3RL6 - chains A and B; structure by X-ray diffraction, 2.00 A resolution.

Chain A (and B):
Name: Archaeal asparagine synthetase A
From: Pyrococcus abyssi
Notes: chain B of this document is another copy of the same molecule, construct and numbering; everything in this record applies to it too
UniProtKB: Q9V228 (Q9V228_PYRAB); residues 1-294 here = UniProt positions 1-294
Sequence (294 residues; numbered 1 to 294; the number before each row is that of its first residue):
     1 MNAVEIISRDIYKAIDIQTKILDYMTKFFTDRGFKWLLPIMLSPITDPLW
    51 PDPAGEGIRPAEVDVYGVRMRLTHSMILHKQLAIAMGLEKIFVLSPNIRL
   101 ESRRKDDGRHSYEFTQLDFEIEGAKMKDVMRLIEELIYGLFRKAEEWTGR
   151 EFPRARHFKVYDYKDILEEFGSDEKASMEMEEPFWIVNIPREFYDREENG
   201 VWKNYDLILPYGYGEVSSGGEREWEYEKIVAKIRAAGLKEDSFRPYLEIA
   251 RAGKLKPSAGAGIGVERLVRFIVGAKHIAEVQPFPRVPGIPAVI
Metal / ion sites: Mg2+: Glu215, Ser218 (together with adenosine monophosphate)
Residues lining bound ligands:
  - adenosine monophosphate (AMP): Leu49, Arg99, Glu101, Arg109, His110, Ser111, Phe114, Gln116, Glu215, Val216, Ser217, Ser218, Gly262, Ile263, Gly264, Arg267, Ile278
  - asparagine (ASN): Asp47, Leu49, Ser75, Ile77, Lys80, Arg99, Gln116, Asp118, Tyr194, Asp195, Ser218, Gly219, Gly220, Arg222, Gly260, Ala261, Gly262
What the authors report for this chain:
  - binding site for adenosine monophosphate: Arg99, His110, Ser111, Glu215, Glu266, Arg267
  - Mg2+ coordination: Glu215
  - Mg2+ coordination through a water molecule: Asp52, Asp206
  - binding site for asparagine: Asp47, Ser75, Arg99, Gln116
  - conformationally variable residues (order/disorder transition): Pro51 to Ile58
  - catalytic residues: Arg109 (proposed by the authors, not directly observed)

Interface between chain A and chain B:
Pairs across the interface (126; chain A residue first):
  Ala3(A) with Pro245(B); Ile249(B), hydrophobic
  Val4(A) with Lys254(B)
  Ile6(A) with Met86(B)
  Ile7(A) with Met86(B), hydrophobic; Ile249(B), hydrophobic; Lys254(B)
  Ile11(A) with Met86(B), hydrophobic
  Tyr12(A) with Lys35(B); Gly87(B); Glu89(B)
  Ile15(A) with Lys35(B); Leu37(B), hydrophobic
  Asp16(A) with Lys35(B), salt bridge
  Gln18(A) with Trp36(B), hydrogen bond (side chain-backbone); Leu37(B); Leu38(B)
  Thr19(A) with Thr30(B); Phe34(B); Lys35(B); Trp36(B), hydrogen bond (side chain-backbone)
  Leu22(A) with Trp36(B), hydrophobic
  Asp23(A) with Trp36(B)
  Thr26(A) with Trp36(B)
  Thr30(A) with Thr19(B)
  Phe34(A) with Thr19(B)
  Lys35(A) with Tyr12(B), hydrogen bond; Ile15(B); Asp16(B); Thr19(B)
  Trp36(A) with Gln18(B), hydrogen bond (backbone-side chain); Thr19(B), hydrogen bond (backbone-side chain); Leu22(B), hydrophobic; Asp23(B); Thr26(B); Trp36(B), hydrophobic; Leu94(B), hydrophobic
  Leu37(A) with Ile15(B), hydrophobic; Gln18(B)
  Leu38(A) with Gln18(B); Val265(B), hydrophobic; Glu266(B)
  Pro39(A) with Pro96(B), hydrophobic; Thr115(B)
  Ile40(A) with Glu113(B); Phe284(B), hydrophobic; Arg286(B)
  Met41(A) with Met41(B), hydrophobic; Pro96(B), hydrophobic; Glu113(B), hydrogen bond (backbone-side chain)
  Leu42(A) with Glu113(B), hydrogen bond (backbone-side chain); Arg286(B), hydrogen bond (backbone-side chain)
  Ser43(A) with Ile294(B), hydrogen bond (side chain-backbone)
  Pro44(A) with Ala292(B); Val293(B); Ile294(B)
  Ile45(A) with Ile294(B), hydrophobic
  Ala61(A) with Val63(B), hydrophobic
  Glu62(A) with Val63(B)
  Val63(A) with Ala61(B), hydrophobic; Glu62(B); Leu72(B), hydrophobic
  Val65(A) with Tyr112(B), hydrophobic; Pro291(B)
  Tyr66(A) with Leu100(B); Glu101(B), hydrogen bond (side chain-backbone); Tyr112(B); Pro288(B); Gly289(B), hydrogen bond (side chain-backbone); Ile290(B); Pro291(B)
  Val68(A) with Pro291(B), hydrophobic
  Met70(A) with Pro291(B), hydrophobic; Ala292(B)
  His79(A) with Phe284(B); Ile294(B), hydrogen bond (side chain-backbone)
  Leu82(A) with Phe284(B), hydrophobic; Ile294(B), hydrophobic
  Met86(A) with Ile6(B); Ile7(B); Arg9(B); Ile11(B), hydrophobic; Pro283(B)
  Gly87(A) with Tyr12(B)
  Leu88(A) with Tyr12(B), hydrophobic
  Glu89(A) with Tyr12(B), hydrogen bond
  Leu94(A) with Trp36(B), hydrophobic
  Pro96(A) with Pro39(B), hydrophobic
  Ile98(A) with Leu42(B), hydrophobic
  Leu100(A) with Tyr66(B)
  Glu101(A) with Tyr66(B), hydrogen bond (backbone-side chain)
  Tyr112(A) with Val65(B), hydrophobic; Tyr66(B), hydrophobic
  Glu113(A) with Ile40(B); Met41(B), hydrogen bond (side chain-backbone); Leu42(B), hydrogen bond (side chain-backbone)
  Thr115(A) with Leu38(B); Pro39(B)
  Pro245(A) with Ala3(B); Val293(B)
  Glu248(A) with Ala3(B); Val4(B)
  Ile249(A) with Ala3(B), hydrophobic
  Lys254(A) with Val4(B); Ile7(B)
  Val265(A) with Leu38(B), hydrophobic
  Glu266(A) with Leu38(B)
  Pro283(A) with Met86(B)
  Phe284(A) with His79(B); Leu82(B), hydrophobic
  Arg286(A) with Ile40(B); Leu42(B), hydrogen bond (side chain-backbone)
  Pro288(A) with Tyr66(B)
  Gly289(A) with Tyr66(B), hydrogen bond (backbone-side chain)
  Ile290(A) with Tyr66(B)
  Pro291(A) with Val65(B); Tyr66(B); Val68(B), hydrophobic; Met70(B), hydrophobic
  Ala292(A) with Pro44(B); Met70(B)
  Val293(A) with Pro44(B); Pro245(B)
  Ile294(A) with Ser43(B), hydrogen bond (backbone-side chain); His79(B), hydrogen bond (backbone-side chain); Pro245(B), hydrophobic
Interface residues without a listed pair, chain A (71 interface residues in all): Arg9, Asp64, Leu72, Ala83, Ala85, Arg99, Ala252, Val287
Interface residues without a listed pair, chain B (70 interface residues in all): Ser8, Asp64, Ala83, Ala85, Leu88, Ile98, Glu248, Ala252, Val287

Summary:
71 residues of chain A face 70 of chain B across their interface; the contacts include 20 hydrogen bonds and 1
salt bridge. Polar contacts include Asp16(A)-Lys35(B), Gln18(A)-Trp36(B) and Thr19(A)-Trp36(B). The paper
reports the catalytic residue Arg109(A); a binding site for adenosine monophosphate at Arg99(A), His110(A) and
Ser111(A) among others.
Both chains are Archaeal asparagine synthetase A (Pyrococcus abyssi). Entry 3RL6 (Crystal structure of the
archaeal asparagine synthetase A complexed with L-Asparagine and Adenosine monophosphate) was determined by
X-ray diffraction (same publication as 3P8T, 3P8Y, 3REU and 3REX).
